Entry 2QA9 (X-ray diffraction, 1.18 A resolution); this record covers chains E and I.

Chain E:
Protein: Streptogrisin-B
From: Streptomyces griseus
Notes: EC 3.4.21.81
Reference sequence: P00777 (PRTB_STRGR); the construct lacks a stretch of the UniProt sequence and is renumbered around it, so the offset changes along the chain: 16-19 = UniProt 115-118; 29-34 = UniProt 119-124; 39-48 = UniProt 125-134; 49-60 = UniProt 139-150; 8 more segments
Chain sequence (185 residues; row label = number of the first residue in the row; note: 50 numbers in that range are skipped by the numbering (no residue carries them; nothing is unmodelled there); a row labelled like 48A-48D holds insertion residues (48A, then the next letters in order)):
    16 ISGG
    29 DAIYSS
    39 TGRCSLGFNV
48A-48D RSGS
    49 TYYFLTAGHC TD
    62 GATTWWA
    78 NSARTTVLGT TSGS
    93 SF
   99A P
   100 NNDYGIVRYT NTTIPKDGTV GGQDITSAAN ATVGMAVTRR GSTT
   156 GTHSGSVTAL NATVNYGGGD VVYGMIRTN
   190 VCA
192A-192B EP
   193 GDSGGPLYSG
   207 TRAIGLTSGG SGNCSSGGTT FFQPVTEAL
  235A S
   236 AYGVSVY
UniProt features mapped onto this chain:
  - active site (Charge relay system): His57, Asp102, Ser195
Disulfides: Cys42-Cys58, Cys191-Cys220

Chain I:
Protein: 4-mer peptide DAIY
From: Streptomyces griseus
Chain sequence (4 residues; numbered 1 to 4; the number before each row is that of its first residue):
     1 DAIY

Interface between chain E and chain I:
Residue-residue contacts (24):
  His57(E) with Ile3(I); Tyr4(I), hydrogen bond (side chain-backbone)
  Val169(E) with Asp1(I)
  Asn170(E) with Asp1(I)
  Tyr171(E) with Asp1(I); Ala2(I); Ile3(I)
  Ala192(E) with Tyr4(I), hydrogen bond (backbone-side chain)
  Glu192A(E) with Tyr4(I)
  Pro192B(E) with Tyr4(I)
  Gly193(E) with Tyr4(I), hydrogen bond (backbone-backbone)
  Asp194(E) with Tyr4(I), hydrogen bond (backbone-backbone)
  Ser195(E) with Tyr4(I), hydrogen bond (side chain-backbone)
  Ser214(E) with Ile3(I); Tyr4(I), hydrogen bond (backbone-backbone)
  Gly215(E) with Ala2(I); Tyr4(I)
  Gly216(E) with Asp1(I); Ala2(I), hydrogen bond (backbone-backbone); Tyr4(I)
  Ser217(E) with Asp1(I); Tyr4(I), hydrogen bond (backbone-side chain)
  Gly218(E) with Tyr4(I), hydrogen bond (backbone-side chain)
  Phe227(E) with Asp1(I)
Interface residues without a listed pair, chain E (19 interface residues in all): Phe94, Thr213, Thr226

Overview:
Chain E and chain I form an interface of 19 and 4 residues respectively, with 9 hydrogen bonds. Polar contacts
include His57(E)-Tyr4(I), Ala192(E)-Tyr4(I) and Ser195(E)-Tyr4(I). Curated annotation (UniProt) lists 3
active-site residues on chain E.
Chain E is Streptogrisin-B and chain I is a 4-mer peptide DAIY, both from Streptomyces griseus; the structure,
Crystal structure of the second tetrahedral intermediates of SGPB at pH 4.2, was determined by X-ray
diffraction (same publication as 2QAA).
